5AVJ - chain A; structure by X-ray diffraction, 1.45 A resolution.

# Chain A
Protein: Proteinase K
From: Engyodontium album
Notes: EC 3.4.21.64
Reference sequence: P06873 (PRTK_ENGAL); residues 1-279 here correspond to UniProt positions 106-384 (UniProt number = residue number + 105)
Amino-acid sequence (279 residues; numbered 1 to 279; the number before each row is that of its first residue):
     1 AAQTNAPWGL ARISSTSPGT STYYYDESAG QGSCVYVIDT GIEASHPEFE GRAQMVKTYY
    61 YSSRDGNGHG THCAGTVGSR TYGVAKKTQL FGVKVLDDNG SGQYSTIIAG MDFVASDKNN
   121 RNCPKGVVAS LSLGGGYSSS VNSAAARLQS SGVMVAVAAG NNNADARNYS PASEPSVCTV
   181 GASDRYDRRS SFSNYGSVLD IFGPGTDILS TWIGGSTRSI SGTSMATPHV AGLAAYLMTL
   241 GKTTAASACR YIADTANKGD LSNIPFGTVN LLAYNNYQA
Cystine bridges: Cys-34/Cys-123, Cys-178/Cys-249
Ion coordination: Ca2+ site 1: Thr-16, Asp-260; Ca2+ site 2: Pro-175, Val-177, Asp-200
UniProt features mapped onto this chain:
  - active site (Charge relay system): Asp-39, His-69, Ser-224
  - binding site (Ca(2+)): Thr-16, Pro-175, Val-177, Asp-200, Asp-260

# Overview
Thr-16 and Asp-260 form the Ca2+ site 1. Pro-175, Val-177 and Asp-200 coordinate Ca2+ site 2. From UniProt: 3
active-site residues and 5 Ca2+-binding residues.
Chain A is Proteinase K (Engyodontium album); the structure, Crystal structure of proteinase K from
Engyodontium album, was determined by X-ray diffraction (same publication as 5AVK).
